7D3V - chains A and D of the 4 polymer chains in the assembly; structure by solution NMR.

Chain A:
Protein: DNA dC->dU-editing enzyme APOBEC-3A
Source organism: Homo sapiens
Notes: EC 3.5.4.38
Reference sequence: P31941 (ABC3A_HUMAN); residues 1-199 here = UniProt positions 1-199
Chain sequence (199 residues; each row starts with the number of its first residue):
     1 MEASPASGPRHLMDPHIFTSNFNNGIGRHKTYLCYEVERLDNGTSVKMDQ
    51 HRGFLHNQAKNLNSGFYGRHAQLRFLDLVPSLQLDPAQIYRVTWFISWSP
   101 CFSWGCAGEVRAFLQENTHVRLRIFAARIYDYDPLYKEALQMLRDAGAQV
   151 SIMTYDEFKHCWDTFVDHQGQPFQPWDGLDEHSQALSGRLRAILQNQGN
Differences from the reference sequence: engineered mutation Asn63 (Leu in P31941), Ser64 (Cys in P31941), Gln72 (Glu in P31941), Gln171 (Cys in P31941)
Bound ions: Zn2+: His70, Cys101, Cys106
UniProt features mapped onto this chain:
  - binding site (Zn(2+)): His70, Cys101, Cys106
  - mutagenesis: Arg28 (R28E: No effect on deaminase activity despite an altered restriction activity towards genetic invaders), His29 (H29A: Altered deaminase activity and restriction activity towards genetic invaders), Lys30 (K30F: Altered deaminase activity and restriction activity towards genetic invaders), Asn57 (N57A: Altered deaminase activity and restriction activity towards genetic invaders), Lys60 (K60A: Altered deaminase activity and restriction activity towards genetic invaders), Arg69 (R69A: Altered deaminase activity and restriction activity towards genetic invaders), His70 (H70R: Altered deaminase activity), Trp98 (W98L: Altered deaminase activity and restriction activity towards genetic invaders), Cys106 (C106S: Altered deaminase activity), Arg128 (R128A: Altered deaminase activity and restriction activity towards genetic invaders), Tyr130 (Y130A: Altered deaminase activity and restriction activity towards genetic invaders), Asp131 (D131N: No effect on deaminase activity despite an altered restriction activity towards genetic invaders), 2 further mutagenesis entries in UniProt

Chain D:
Molecule: 10-nt DNA strand
Sequence (10 nucleotides; each row starts with the number of its first residue):
   409 ATTTTCAATT

Interface between chain A and chain D:
Contacting residue pairs (39):
  Ile26(A) - DT410(D)  sugar contact
  Ile26(A) - DT411(D)  sugar contact
  Ile26(A) - DT412(D)  sugar contact
  Gly27(A) - DT412(D)  phosphate contact
  Arg28(A) - DT413(D)  sugar contact
  Arg28(A) - DC414(D)  sugar contact
  His29(A) - DT413(D)  phosphate contact
  His29(A) - DC414(D)  phosphate contact
  His29(A) - DA415(D)  phosphate contact
  Lys30(A) - DA415(D)  phosphate contact
  Asn57(A) - DC414(D)  phosphate contact
  Asn57(A) - DA415(D)  sugar contact
  Gln58(A) - DA415(D)  phosphate contact
  Gln58(A) - DA416(D)  phosphate contact
  Ala59(A) - DA416(D)  phosphate contact
  Lys60(A) - DA416(D)  base contact
  Lys60(A) - DT417(D)  base contact
  Leu62(A) - DT417(D)  phosphate contact
  Leu62(A) - DT418(D)  base contact
  Tyr67(A) - DA416(D)  phosphate contact
  Gly68(A) - DA415(D)  sugar contact
  Arg69(A) - DC414(D)  sugar contact
  Arg69(A) - DA415(D)  sugar contact
  His70(A) - DC414(D)  base contact
  Ala71(A) - DC414(D)  base contact
  Trp98(A) - DC414(D)  base contact
  Ser99(A) - DC414(D)  base contact
  Pro100(A) - DC414(D)  base contact
  Cys101(A) - DC414(D)  base contact
  Tyr130(A) - DT413(D)  sugar contact
  Tyr130(A) - DC414(D)  phosphate contact
  Asp131(A) - DT412(D)  base contact
  Asp131(A) - DT413(D)  base contact
  Tyr132(A) - DT413(D)  base contact
  Gly178(A) - DA409(D)  base contact
  Glu181(A) - DA409(D)  base contact
  His182(A) - DA409(D)  base contact
  Ala185(A) - DT410(D)  base contact
  Arg189(A) - DT412(D)  base contact
Interface residues without a listed pair, chain A (31 interface residues in all): Asn24, Phe66, Gln72, Leu186

Overview:
31 residues of chain A face 10 of chain D across their interface. His70(A), Cys101(A) and Cys106(A) coordinate
Zn2+. Curated annotation (UniProt) lists 3 Zn2+-binding residues and 14 mutagenesis sites on chain A.
Here chain A is DNA dC->dU-editing enzyme APOBEC-3A (Homo sapiens) and chain D is a 10-nt DNA strand. Entry
7D3V (Non-specific and specific interactions work cooperatively to promote cytidine deamination catalyzed by
APOBEC3A) was determined by solution NMR.
